PDB entry 6N4C | electron microscopy, 17.00 A resolution (very low resolution: no residue pairs are listed; an interface is given only as per-side residue counts) | chains D and a of the 8 polymer chains in the assembly

[Chain D]
Name: DNA-directed RNA polymerase subunit beta'
Source organism: Escherichia coli K-12
Notes: EC 2.7.7.6
Reference sequence: A0A369F490 (A0A369F490_ECOLX); residue numbers follow UniProt; this construct covers 15-527, 532-1376
Sequence (1358 residues; each row starts with the number of its first residue; note: 4 numbers in that range are skipped by the numbering (no residue carries them; nothing is unmodelled there)):
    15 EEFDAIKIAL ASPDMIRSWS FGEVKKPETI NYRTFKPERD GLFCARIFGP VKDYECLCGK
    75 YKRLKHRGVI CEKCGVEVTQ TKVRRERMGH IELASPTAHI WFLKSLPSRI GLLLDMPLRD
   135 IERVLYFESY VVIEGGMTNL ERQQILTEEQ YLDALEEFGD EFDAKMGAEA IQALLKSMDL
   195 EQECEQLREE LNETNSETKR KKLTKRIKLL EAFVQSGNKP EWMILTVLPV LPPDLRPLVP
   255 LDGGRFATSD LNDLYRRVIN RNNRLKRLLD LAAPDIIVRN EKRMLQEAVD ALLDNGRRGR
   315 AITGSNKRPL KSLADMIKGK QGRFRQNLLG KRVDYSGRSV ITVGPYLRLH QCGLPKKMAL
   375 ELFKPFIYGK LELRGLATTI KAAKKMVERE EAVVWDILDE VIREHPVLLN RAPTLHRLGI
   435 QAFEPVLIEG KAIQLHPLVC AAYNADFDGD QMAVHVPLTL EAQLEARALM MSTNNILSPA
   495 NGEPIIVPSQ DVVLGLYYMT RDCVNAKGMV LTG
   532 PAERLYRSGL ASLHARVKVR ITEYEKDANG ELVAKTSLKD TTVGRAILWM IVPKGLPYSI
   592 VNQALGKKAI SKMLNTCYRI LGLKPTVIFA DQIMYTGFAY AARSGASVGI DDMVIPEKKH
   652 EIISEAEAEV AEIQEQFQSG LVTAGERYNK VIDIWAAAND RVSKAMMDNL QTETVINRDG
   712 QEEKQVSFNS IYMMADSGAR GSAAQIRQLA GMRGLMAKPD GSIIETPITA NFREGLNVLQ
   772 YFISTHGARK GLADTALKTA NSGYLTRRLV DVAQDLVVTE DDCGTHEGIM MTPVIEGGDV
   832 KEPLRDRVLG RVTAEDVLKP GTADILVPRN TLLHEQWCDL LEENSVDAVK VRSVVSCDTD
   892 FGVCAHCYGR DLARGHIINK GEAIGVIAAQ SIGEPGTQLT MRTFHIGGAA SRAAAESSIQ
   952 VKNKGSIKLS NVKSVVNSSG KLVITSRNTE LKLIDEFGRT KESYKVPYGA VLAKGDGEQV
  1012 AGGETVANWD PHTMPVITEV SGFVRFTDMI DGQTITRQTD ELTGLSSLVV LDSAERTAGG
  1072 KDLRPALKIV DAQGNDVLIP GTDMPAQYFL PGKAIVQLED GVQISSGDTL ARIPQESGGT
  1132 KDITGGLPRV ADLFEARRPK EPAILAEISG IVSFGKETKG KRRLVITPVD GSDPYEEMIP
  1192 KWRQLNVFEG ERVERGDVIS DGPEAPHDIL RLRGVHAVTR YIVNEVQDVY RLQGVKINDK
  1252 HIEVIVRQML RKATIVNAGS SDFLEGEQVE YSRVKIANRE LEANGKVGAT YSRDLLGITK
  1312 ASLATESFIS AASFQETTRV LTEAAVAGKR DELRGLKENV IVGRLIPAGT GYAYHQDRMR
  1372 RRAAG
Disulfide bonds: Cys72-Cys88, Cys814-Cys895

[Chain a]
Molecule: 94-nt DNA strand
Sequence (94 nucleotides; numbered 94A to 1A plus 94 insertion-coded residues; the number before each row is that of its first residue; the depositors numbered this strand downwards along its sequence, so these rows (ascending numbers) run in the REVERSE of the deposited 5'-to-3' order):
    1A T
    2A G
    3A T
    4A T
    5A G
    6A G
    7A A
    8A G
    9A G
   10A A
   11A A
   12A T
   13A C
   14A A
   15A T
   16A G
   17A T
   18A A
   19A C
   20A G
   21A T
   22A T
   23A G
   24A G
   25A T
   26A A
   27A A
   28A T
   29A A
   30A G
   31A T
   32A G
   33A G
   34A C
   35A G
   36A G
   37A T
   38A C
   39A T
   40A C
   41A C
   42A A
   43A T
   44A T
   45A T
   46A T
   47A A
   48A T
   49A C
   50A A
   51A G
   52A T
   53A T
   54A G
   55A T
   56A G
   57A C
   58A G
   59A T
   60A G
   61A C
   62A C
   63A A
   64A C
   65A A
   66A A
   67A T
   68A C
   69A T
   70A A
   71A T
   72A A
   73A A
   74A A
   75A T
   76A A
   77A G
   78A G
   79A G
   80A A
   81A A
   82A C
   83A G
   84A C
   85A C
   86A A
   87A C
   88A T
   89A A
   90A T
   91A C
   92A T
   93A A
   94A A

[Chain D / chain a interface]
At this resolution (17 A) residue pairs are not listed: 20 residues of chain D and 15 of chain a lie at the interface.

[Overview]
20 residues of chain D face 15 of chain a across their interface.
Here chain D is DNA-directed RNA polymerase subunit beta' (Escherichia coli K-12) and chain a is a 94-nt DNA
strand. Entry 6N4C (EM structure of the DNA wrapping in bacterial open transcription initiation complex) was
determined by electron microscopy.
